7LGH - chains Q and T of the 22 polymer chains in the assembly; structure by electron microscopy, 8.90 A resolution (very low resolution: no residue pairs are listed; an interface is given only as per-side residue counts).

== Chain Q (and T) ==
Name: Capsid protein
From: Escherichia phage Qbeta
Notes: chain T of this document is another copy of the same molecule, construct and numbering; everything in this record applies to it too
Reference sequence: P03615 (CAPSD_BPQBE); residues 0-132 here correspond to UniProt positions 1-133 (UniProt number = residue number + 1)
Sequence (133 residues; each row starts with the number of its first residue; numbering starts at 0):
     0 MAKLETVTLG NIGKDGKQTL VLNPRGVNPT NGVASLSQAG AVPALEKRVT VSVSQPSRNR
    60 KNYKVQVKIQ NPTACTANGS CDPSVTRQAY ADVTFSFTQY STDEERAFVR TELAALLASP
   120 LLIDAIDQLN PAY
Not modelled in the structure: 0
Swiss-Prot annotation at these positions:
  - site: Tyr89 (RNA-binding)

== Interface between chain Q and chain T ==
At this resolution (9 A) residue pairs are not listed: 13 residues of chain Q and 13 of chain T lie at the interface.

== In short ==
The chain Q/chain T interface involves 13 residues from each chain.
Both chains are Capsid protein (Escherichia phage Qbeta). Entry 7LGH (Asymmetric unit for phage Qbeta small
prolate particle) was determined by electron microscopy, deposited together with 7LGE, 7LGF, 7LGG and 7LHD.
